6EUG - chain A; structure by X-ray diffraction, 1.61 A resolution.

[Chain A]
Molecule: Beta-glucanase
Source organism: Bacteroides thetaiotaomicron
Notes: EC 3.2.1.73
UniProtKB: A0A0P0F4Y6 (A0A0P0F4Y6_BACT4); residues 1-351 here correspond to UniProt positions 281-631 (UniProt number = residue number + 280)
Amino-acid sequence (374 residues; numbered -22 to 351; the number before each row is that of its first residue; numbers below 1 keep their minus sign (Met-22 is residue -22)):
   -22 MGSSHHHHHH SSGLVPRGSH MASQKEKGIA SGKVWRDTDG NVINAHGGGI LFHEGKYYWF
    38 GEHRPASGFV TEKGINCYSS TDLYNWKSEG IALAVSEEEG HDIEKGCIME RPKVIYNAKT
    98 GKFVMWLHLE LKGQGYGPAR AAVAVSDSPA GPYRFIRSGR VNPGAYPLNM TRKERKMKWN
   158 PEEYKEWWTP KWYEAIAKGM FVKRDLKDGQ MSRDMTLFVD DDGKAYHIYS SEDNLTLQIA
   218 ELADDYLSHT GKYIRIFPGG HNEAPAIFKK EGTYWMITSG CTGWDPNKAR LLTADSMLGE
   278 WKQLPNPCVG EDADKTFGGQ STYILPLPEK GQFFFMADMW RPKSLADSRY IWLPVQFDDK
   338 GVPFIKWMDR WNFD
Unresolved in the structure: -22 to 4
Differences from the reference sequence: initiating methionine (-22); expression tag (-21 to 0)
Ligand contacts: glucoimidazole (GIM): Glu87, Arg88, Tyr113, Asp191, Glu240, Gly260, Trp261, Gln297
What the authors report for this chain:
  - binding site for glucoimidazole: Trp261
  - catalytic residues: Glu240
  - mutagenesis - E240A: abolished catalytic activity on beta1,3-galactobiose

[In short]
Bound to chain A: glucoimidazole. From the paper: the catalytic residue Glu240; E240A abolishes catalytic
activity on beta1,3-galactobiose.
Chain A is Beta-glucanase (Bacteroides thetaiotaomicron); the structure, The GH43, Beta 1,3 Galactosidase,
BT3683 with galactoimidazole, was determined by X-ray diffraction (same publication as 6EUF, 6EUH, 6EUI, 6EUJ
and 6EON).
